Entry 8XP0 (electron microscopy, 4.00 A resolution); this record covers chains O and d of the 18 polymer chains in the assembly.

== Chain O ==
Name: Flagellar motor switch protein FliM
Organism: Salmonella enterica subsp. enterica serovar Typhimurium str. LT2
Reference sequence: P26418 (FLIM_SALTY); residue numbers follow UniProt; this construct covers 1-334
Sequence (334 residues; row label = number of the first residue in the row):
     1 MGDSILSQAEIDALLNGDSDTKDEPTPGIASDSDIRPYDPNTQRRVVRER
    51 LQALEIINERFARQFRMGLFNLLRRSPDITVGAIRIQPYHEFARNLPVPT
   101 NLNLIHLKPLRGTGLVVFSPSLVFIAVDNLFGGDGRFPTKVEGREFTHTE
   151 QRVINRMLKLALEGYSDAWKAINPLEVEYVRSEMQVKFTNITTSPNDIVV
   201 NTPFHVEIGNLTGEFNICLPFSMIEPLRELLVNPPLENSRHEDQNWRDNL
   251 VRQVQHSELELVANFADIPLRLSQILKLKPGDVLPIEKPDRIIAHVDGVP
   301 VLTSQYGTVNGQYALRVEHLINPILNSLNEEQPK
Disordered / not traced: 1-33, 323-334
Curated features (UniProtKB/Swiss-Prot):
  - mutagenesis: N155 (N155E: Altered motor bias with clockwise rotation, partially suppresses a yhjH disruption), L160 (L160D: Altered motor bias with clockwise rotation, partially suppresses a yhjH disruption)

== Chain d ==
Name: Flagellar motor switch protein FliN
Organism: Salmonella enterica subsp. enterica serovar Typhimurium str. LT2
Reference sequence: P26419 (FLIN_SALTY); numbering as in UniProt (aligned over 1-137)
Sequence (137 residues; numbered 1 to 137; the number before each row is that of its first residue):
     1 MSDMNNPSDENTGALDDLWADALNEQKATTTKSAADAVFQQLGGGDVSGA
    51 MQDIDLIMDIPVKLTVELGRTRMTIKELLRLTQGSVVALDGLAGEPLDIL
   101 INGYLIAQGEVVVVADKYGVRITDIITPSERMRRLSR
Disordered / not traced: 1-50

== How chain O and chain d interact ==
Contacting residue pairs (18):
  D34(O) with V113(d); V114(d); A115(d), hydrogen bond (backbone-backbone)
  I35(O) with V112(d), hydrophobic; V113(d); V114(d), hydrophobic; R121(d)
  R36(O) with V112(d); V113(d), hydrogen bond (backbone-backbone)
  P37(O) with V113(d)
  Y38(O) with V111(d), hydrophobic; V113(d), hydrophobic; Y118(d)
  T193(O) with Q83(d), hydrogen bond
  L272(O) with I57(d), hydrophobic
  L276(O) with M51(d), hydrophobic; D53(d); I57(d), hydrophobic
Also at the interface, not in a pair above, chain O (9 interface residues in all): R44
Also at the interface, not in a pair above, chain d (12 interface residues in all): D116
Interface features reported in the paper:
  - interface residues, chain O: D34(O)

== Summary ==
The interface between chain O and chain d involves 9 residues on one side and 12 on the other; the contacts
include 3 hydrogen bonds. Polar pairs include T193(O)-Q83(d), D34(O)-A115(d) and R36(O)-V113(d). Curated
annotation (UniProt) lists 2 mutagenesis sites on chain O. From the paper: the interface residue D34(O).
Here chain O is Flagellar motor switch protein FliM and chain d is Flagellar motor switch protein FliN, both
from Salmonella enterica subsp. enterica serovar Typhimurium str. LT2. Entry 8XP0 (Cryo-EM structure of the
protomers of the C ring in the CCW state) was determined by electron microscopy together with 8WHT, 8WIW,
8WK3, 8WK4, 8WKI, 8WKK and 11 further entries from the same study.
